PDB entry 8HWA | electron microscopy, 3.70 A resolution | chains A and F of the 8 polymer chains in the assembly

[Chain A (and F)]
Name: Primase D5
From: Monkeypox virus
Notes: chain F of this document is another copy of the same molecule, construct and numbering; everything in this record applies to it too
Reference sequence: Q5IXS3 (Q5IXS3_MONPV); residue numbers follow UniProt; this construct covers 1-785
Chain sequence (785 residues; numbered 1 to 785; the number before each row is that of its first residue):
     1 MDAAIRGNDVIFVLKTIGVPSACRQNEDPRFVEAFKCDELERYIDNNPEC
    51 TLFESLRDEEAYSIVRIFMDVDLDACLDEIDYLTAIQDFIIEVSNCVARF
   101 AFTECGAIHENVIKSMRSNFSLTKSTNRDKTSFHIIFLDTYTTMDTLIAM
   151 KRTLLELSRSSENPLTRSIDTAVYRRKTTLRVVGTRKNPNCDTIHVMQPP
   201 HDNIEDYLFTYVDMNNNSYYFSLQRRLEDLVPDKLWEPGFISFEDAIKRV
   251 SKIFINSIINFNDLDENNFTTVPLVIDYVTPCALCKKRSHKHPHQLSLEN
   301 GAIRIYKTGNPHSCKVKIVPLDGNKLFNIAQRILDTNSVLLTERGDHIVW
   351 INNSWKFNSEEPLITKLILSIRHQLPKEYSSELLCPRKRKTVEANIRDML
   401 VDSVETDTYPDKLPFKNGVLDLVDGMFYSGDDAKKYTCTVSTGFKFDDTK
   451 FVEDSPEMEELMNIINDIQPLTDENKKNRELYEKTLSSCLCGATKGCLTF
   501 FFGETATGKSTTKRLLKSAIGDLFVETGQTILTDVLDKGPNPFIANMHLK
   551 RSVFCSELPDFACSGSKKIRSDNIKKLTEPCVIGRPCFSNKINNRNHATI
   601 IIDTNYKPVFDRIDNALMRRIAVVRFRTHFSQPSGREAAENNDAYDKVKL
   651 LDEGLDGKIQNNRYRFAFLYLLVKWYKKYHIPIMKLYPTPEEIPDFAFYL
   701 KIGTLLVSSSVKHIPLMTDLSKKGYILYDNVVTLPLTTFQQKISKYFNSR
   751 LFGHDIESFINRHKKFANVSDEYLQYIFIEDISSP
Disordered / not traced: 701-785
Bound ions: Mg2+: S510 (together with ATP)
Residues lining bound ligands:
  - ATP (adenosine-5'-triphosphate), molecule 1: I17, D70, D72, K130, S132, H134, R175, L180, R181, K187, H195
  - ATP, molecule 2: I464, D467, E504, T505, A506, T507, G508, K509, S510, T511, R514, E557, N605, F630, L650, L651, D652, L655, D656

[Chain A / chain F interface]
Residue-residue contacts - 46 pairs, chain A then chain F:
  K15(A) - R30(F)
  T16(A) - R30(F)
  T16(A) - F31(F)
  I17(A) - P20(F)
  G18(A) - N262(F)
  A22(A) - P189(F)  hydrophobic
  R30(A) - R30(F)
  C76(A) - N324(F)
  E79(A) - R387(F)  salt bridge
  K151(A) - I255(F)  hydrogen bond (side chain-backbone)
  R152(A) - I255(F)
  R152(A) - T280(F)  hydrogen bond
  R152(A) - P281(F)
  L155(A) - I255(F)  hydrophobic
  E162(A) - R387(F)  hydrogen bond (backbone-side chain)
  R167(A) - C385(F)
  R167(A) - R387(F)
  R167(A) - K388(F)
  R175(A) - S257(F)
  N190(A) - N26(F)
  P232(A) - P281(F)  hydrophobic
  N300(A) - K377(F)  hydrogen bond (backbone-side chain)
  G301(A) - K377(F)
  A302(A) - K377(F)
  D322(A) - L384(F)
  N324(A) - L384(F)
  F327(A) - L369(F)  hydrophobic
  T391(A) - P386(F)
  N395(A) - L384(F)
  N395(A) - P386(F)
  N395(A) - R389(F)  hydrogen bond
  R397(A) - K366(F)
  D398(A) - T365(F)  hydrogen bond
  D398(A) - K366(F)
  D398(A) - L369(F)
  D398(A) - R389(F)  salt bridge
  M399(A) - L369(F)  hydrophobic
  L400(A) - K366(F)  hydrogen bond (backbone-side chain)
  V401(A) - N352(F)
  K538(A) - P540(F)
  K538(A) - C587(F)  hydrogen bond
  K575(A) - E557(F)  salt bridge
  N590(A) - E360(F)
  N590(A) - E361(F)  hydrogen bond
  R612(A) - P559(F)
  K685(A) - E653(F)  salt bridge
Interface residues without a listed pair, chain A (50 interface residues in all): V19, P20, F31, N163, P164, D170, N188, P189, E228, E299, L341, D402, S403, D572, R585, N615
Interface residues without a listed pair, chain F (42 interface residues in all): T16, A22, C23, K248, N256, V279, R372, S381, K416, T505, Q529, P542, F588

[Summary]
Chain A and chain F form an interface of 50 and 42 residues respectively; the contacts include 9 hydrogen
bonds and 4 salt bridges. Polar pairs include E79(A)-R387(F), D398(A)-R389(F) and K575(A)-E557(F). Ligands of
chain A: ATP.
Chain A and chain F are both Primase D5 (Monkeypox virus); the structure, D5 ATP-ADP-Apo-ssDNA IS1, was
determined by electron microscopy (same publication as 8HWB, 8HWF and 8HWG).
